7XOM - chains J and U of the 15 polymer chains in the assembly; structure by electron microscopy, 3.20 A resolution.

[Chain J]
Molecule: Chaperonin GroEL
From: Escherichia coli
Notes: EC 5.6.1.7
UniProtKB: P0A6F5 (CH60_ECOLI); numbering as in UniProt (aligned over 2-548)
Chain sequence (547 residues; row label = number of the first residue in the row):
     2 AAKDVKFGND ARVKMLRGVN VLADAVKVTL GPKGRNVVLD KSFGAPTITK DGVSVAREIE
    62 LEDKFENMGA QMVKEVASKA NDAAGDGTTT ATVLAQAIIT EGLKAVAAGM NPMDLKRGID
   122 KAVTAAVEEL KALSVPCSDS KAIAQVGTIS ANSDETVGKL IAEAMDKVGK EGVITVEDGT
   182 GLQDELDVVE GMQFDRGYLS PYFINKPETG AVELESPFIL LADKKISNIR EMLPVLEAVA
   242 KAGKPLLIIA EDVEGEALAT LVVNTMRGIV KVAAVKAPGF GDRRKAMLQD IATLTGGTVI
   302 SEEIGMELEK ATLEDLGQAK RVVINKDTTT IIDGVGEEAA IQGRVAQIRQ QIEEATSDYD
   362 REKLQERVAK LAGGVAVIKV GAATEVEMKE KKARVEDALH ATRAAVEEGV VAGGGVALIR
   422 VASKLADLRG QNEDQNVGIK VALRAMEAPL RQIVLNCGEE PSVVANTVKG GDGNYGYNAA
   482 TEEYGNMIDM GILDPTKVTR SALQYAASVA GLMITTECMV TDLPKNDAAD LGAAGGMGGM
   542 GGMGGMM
Not modelled in the structure: 526-548

[Chain U]
Molecule: Polyalanine model of UDP-glucuronosyltransferase 1A (UGT1A)
From: Homo sapiens
Chain sequence (32 residues; each row starts with the number of its first residue; X marks 32 residues of unknown identity (built as UNK)):
     1 XXXXXXXXXX XXXXXXXXXX XXXXXXXXXX XX

[Interface between chain J and chain U]
Chain J side of the interface, 5 residues: T266, M267, R268, G269, I270

[Overview]
No residue of chain J is in contact with chain U.
Here chain J is Chaperonin GroEL (Escherichia coli) and chain U is Polyalanine model of
UDP-glucuronosyltransferase 1A (UGT1A) (Homo sapiens). Entry 7XOM (Cryo-EM structure of occupied ring subunit
4 (OR4) of GroEL complexed with polyalanine model of UGT1A ...) was determined by electron microscopy.
